PDB entry 5OVS | X-ray diffraction, 2.30 A resolution | chains H and N of the 14 polymer chains in the assembly

[Chain H (and N)]
Name: BPH
Source organism: Thiobacillus denitrificans
Notes: chain N of this document is another copy of the same molecule, construct and numbering; everything in this record applies to it too
Amino-acid sequence (201 residues; numbered 1 to 201; the number before each row is that of its first residue):
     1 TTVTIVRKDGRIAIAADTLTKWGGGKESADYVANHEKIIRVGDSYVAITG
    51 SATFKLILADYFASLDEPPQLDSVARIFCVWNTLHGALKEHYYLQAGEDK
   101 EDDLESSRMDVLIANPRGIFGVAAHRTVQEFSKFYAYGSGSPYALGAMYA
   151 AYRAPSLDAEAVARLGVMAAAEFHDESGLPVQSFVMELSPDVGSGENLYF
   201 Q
Unresolved in the structure: 96-100, 191-201
What the authors report for this chain:
  - catalytic residues: Thr1, Asp17, Lys37, Gly50

[How chain H and chain N interact]
Residue-residue contacts (56; chain H residue first):
  Thr20(H) with Gln129(N)
  Trp22(H) with Asp110(N); Tyr135(N); Tyr137(N), hydrophobic; Ser141(N)
  Glu27(H) with Gln129(N); Tyr135(N), hydrogen bond
  Asp30(H) with Ser132(N), hydrogen bond (backbone-side chain); Lys133(N), salt bridge
  Tyr31(H) with Phe131(N); Ser132(N), hydrogen bond (backbone-backbone); Lys133(N); Phe134(N), hydrophobic; Tyr149(N)
  Val32(H) with Gln129(N); Glu130(N)
  Ala33(H) with Glu130(N), hydrogen bond (backbone-backbone)
  Asn34(H) with Val74(N); Val128(N), hydrogen bond (side chain-backbone); Gln129(N); Glu130(N), hydrogen bond (side chain-backbone)
  Ser51(H) with Asp103(N)
  Ala52(H) with Thr127(N)
  Thr53(H) with Phe78(N); Leu104(N); His125(N), hydrogen bond (side chain-backbone); Arg126(N); Thr127(N), hydrogen bond
  Phe54(H) with Asp103(N)
  Leu56(H) with Val74(N), hydrophobic; Phe78(N); Arg126(N); Val128(N)
  Ile57(H) with Phe78(N), hydrophobic; Leu104(N), hydrophobic
  Asp60(H) with Phe78(N); Cys79(N)
  His91(H) with Asn82(N), hydrogen bond (backbone-side chain)
  Tyr92(H) with Phe78(N), hydrophobic; Asn82(N); Leu104(N); Arg126(N)
  Tyr93(H) with Asn82(N), hydrogen bond (side chain-backbone); His85(N); Gly86(N), hydrogen bond (side chain-backbone); Lys89(N); Leu104(N); Glu105(N), hydrogen bond (backbone-backbone); Arg126(N)
  Leu94(H) with Asp103(N)
  Gln95(H) with Asp102(N); Asp103(N), hydrogen bond (backbone-backbone); Leu104(N); Glu105(N)
  Arg108(H) with Asp102(N), hydrogen bond (side chain-backbone); Asp103(N), salt bridge
Other interface residues (no listed pair), chain N (29 interface residues in all): Glu101, Ala136, Gly138

[Summary]
The interface between chain H and chain N involves 21 residues on one side and 29 on the other; the contacts
include 14 hydrogen bonds and 2 salt bridges. Among the polar pairs are Asp30(H)-Lys133(N),
Arg108(H)-Asp103(N) and Glu27(H)-Tyr135(N). The paper reports catalytic residues Thr1(H), Asp17(H) and
Lys37(H) among others.
Chain H and chain N are both BPH (Thiobacillus denitrificans); the structure, Thiobacillus denitrificans BPH,
was determined by X-ray diffraction (same publication as 5OVT and 5OVU).
